PDB entry 1MSN | X-ray diffraction, 2.00 A resolution | chains A and B

== Chain A (and B) ==
Protein: POL polyprotein
From: Human immunodeficiency virus 1
Notes: EC 3.4.23.16; fragment: HIV protease (residues 69-167); chain B of this document is another copy of the same molecule, construct and numbering; everything in this record applies to it too
UniProtKB: P03367 (POL_HV1BR); residues 1-99 here correspond to UniProt positions 69-167 (UniProt number = residue number + 68)
Sequence (99 residues; each row starts with the number of its first residue):
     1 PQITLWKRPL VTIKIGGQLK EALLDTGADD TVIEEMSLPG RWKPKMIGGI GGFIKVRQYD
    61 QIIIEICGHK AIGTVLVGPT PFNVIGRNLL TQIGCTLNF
Construct notes: engineered mutation Lys-7 (Gln75 in P03367), Ile-33 (Leu101 in P03367), Ile-63 (Leu131 in P03367), Phe-82 (Val150 in P03367), Val-84 (Ile152 in P03367)
Residues lining bound ligands: ag1776 (JE2; (4R)-3-{(2S,3S)-2-hydroxy-3-[(3-hydroxy-2-methylbenzoyl)amino]-4-phenylbutanoyl}-5,5-dimethyl-N-(2-methylbenzyl)-1,3-thiazolidine-4-carboxamide): Leu-23, Asp-25, Gly-27, Ala-28, Asp-29, Asp-30, Val-32, Ile-47, Gly-48, Gly-49, Ile-50, Leu-76, Thr-80, Pro-81, Phe-82, Val-84

== Interface between chain A and chain B ==
Residue-residue contacts (95; chain A residue first):
  Pro-1(A) / Leu-97(B)
  Pro-1(A) / Asn-98(B)
  Pro-1(A) / Phe-99(B)  hydrogen bond (backbone-backbone)
  Gln-2(A) / Thr-96(B)
  Gln-2(A) / Leu-97(B)
  Gln-2(A) / Asn-98(B)  hydrogen bond
  Ile-3(A) / Thr-96(B)
  Ile-3(A) / Leu-97(B)  hydrogen bond (backbone-backbone)
  Ile-3(A) / Phe-99(B)  hydrophobic
  Leu-5(A) / Arg-87(B)  hydrogen bond (backbone-side chain)
  Leu-5(A) / Leu-90(B)  hydrophobic
  Leu-5(A) / Thr-91(B)
  Leu-5(A) / Cys-95(B)
  Trp-6(A) / Arg-87(B)  hydrogen bond (backbone-side chain)
  Trp-6(A) / Thr-91(B)
  Lys-7(A) / Arg-87(B)
  Arg-8(A) / Asp-29(B)  salt bridge
  Arg-8(A) / Arg-87(B)
  Pro-9(A) / Thr-26(B)
  Pro-9(A) / Arg-87(B)
  Pro-9(A) / Leu-97(B)  hydrophobic
  Leu-23(A) / Gly-27(B)
  Leu-24(A) / Thr-26(B)  hydrogen bond (backbone-side chain)
  Asp-25(A) / Asp-25(B)
  Asp-25(A) / Thr-26(B)
  Asp-25(A) / Gly-27(B)  hydrogen bond (side chain-backbone)
  Thr-26(A) / Leu-5(B)
  Thr-26(A) / Pro-9(B)
  Thr-26(A) / Leu-24(B)  hydrogen bond (side chain-backbone)
  Thr-26(A) / Asp-25(B)
  Thr-26(A) / Thr-26(B)  hydrogen bond (side chain-backbone)
  Thr-26(A) / Leu-97(B)
  Gly-27(A) / Leu-23(B)
  Gly-27(A) / Asp-25(B)  hydrogen bond (backbone-side chain)
  Asp-29(A) / Arg-8(B)  salt bridge
  Ile-47(A) / Ile-50(B)  hydrophobic
  Gly-48(A) / Ile-50(B)
  Gly-49(A) / Ile-50(B)
  Gly-49(A) / Pro-81(B)
  Ile-50(A) / Ile-47(B)  hydrophobic
  Ile-50(A) / Gly-49(B)
  Ile-50(A) / Ile-50(B)  hydrogen bond (backbone-backbone)
  Ile-50(A) / Gly-51(B)  hydrogen bond (backbone-backbone)
  Ile-50(A) / Gly-52(B)
  Ile-50(A) / Ile-54(B)  hydrophobic
  Ile-50(A) / Thr-80(B)
  Ile-50(A) / Pro-81(B)
  Gly-51(A) / Gly-51(B)
  Gly-51(A) / Gly-52(B)
  Gly-51(A) / Ile-54(B)
  Gly-52(A) / Ile-50(B)
  Gly-52(A) / Gly-51(B)
  Ile-54(A) / Ile-50(B)
  Pro-81(A) / Gly-49(B)
  Pro-81(A) / Ile-50(B)
  Arg-87(A) / Leu-5(B)  hydrogen bond (side chain-backbone)
  Arg-87(A) / Trp-6(B)  hydrogen bond (side chain-backbone)
  Arg-87(A) / Lys-7(B)
  Arg-87(A) / Arg-8(B)
  Arg-87(A) / Pro-9(B)
  Leu-90(A) / Leu-5(B)  hydrophobic
  Thr-91(A) / Leu-5(B)
  Thr-91(A) / Trp-6(B)
  Gln-92(A) / Trp-6(B)
  Ile-93(A) / Phe-99(B)
  Gly-94(A) / Asn-98(B)
  Gly-94(A) / Phe-99(B)
  Cys-95(A) / Leu-5(B)
  Cys-95(A) / Asn-98(B)
  Cys-95(A) / Phe-99(B)  hydrophobic
  Thr-96(A) / Gln-2(B)
  Thr-96(A) / Ile-3(B)
  Thr-96(A) / Thr-96(B)
  Thr-96(A) / Leu-97(B)
  Thr-96(A) / Asn-98(B)  hydrogen bond (backbone-backbone)
  Leu-97(A) / Pro-1(B)
  Leu-97(A) / Gln-2(B)
  Leu-97(A) / Ile-3(B)  hydrogen bond (backbone-backbone)
  Leu-97(A) / Leu-24(B)  hydrophobic
  Leu-97(A) / Thr-26(B)
  Leu-97(A) / Cys-95(B)  hydrophobic
  Leu-97(A) / Thr-96(B)
  Leu-97(A) / Leu-97(B)  hydrophobic
  Asn-98(A) / Pro-1(B)
  Asn-98(A) / Gln-2(B)  hydrogen bond
  Asn-98(A) / Gly-94(B)
  Asn-98(A) / Cys-95(B)
  Asn-98(A) / Thr-96(B)  hydrogen bond (backbone-backbone)
  Asn-98(A) / Asn-98(B)
  Phe-99(A) / Pro-1(B)  hydrogen bond (backbone-backbone)
  Phe-99(A) / Cys-67(B)  hydrophobic
  Phe-99(A) / His-69(B)
  Phe-99(A) / Ile-93(B)
  Phe-99(A) / Gly-94(B)
  Phe-99(A) / Cys-95(B)  hydrophobic
Also at the interface, not in a pair above, chain A (36 interface residues in all): Thr-4, Cys-67, Thr-80
Also at the interface, not in a pair above, chain B (37 interface residues in all): Thr-4, Val-32, Pro-79

== In short ==
The interface between chain A and chain B involves 36 residues on one side and 37 on the other; the contacts
include 19 hydrogen bonds and 2 salt bridges. Polar pairs include Arg-8(A)/Asp-29(B), Gln-2(A)/Asn-98(B) and
Leu-5(A)/Arg-87(B). Bound to chain A: ag1776.
Chain A and chain B are both POL polyprotein (Human immunodeficiency virus 1); the structure, The HIV protease
(mutant Q7K L33I L63I V82F I84V) complexed with KNI-764 (an inhibitor), was determined by X-ray diffraction,
deposited together with 1MRW, 1MRX and 1MSM.
